PDB entry 5EZM | X-ray diffraction, 2.70 A resolution | chain A

== Chain A ==
Protein: 4-amino-4-deoxy-L-arabinose transferase or related glycosyltransferases of PMT family
From: Cupriavidus metallidurans (strain ATCC 43123 / DSM 2839 / NBRC 102507 / CH34)
Notes: EC 2.4.2.43
UniProtKB: Q1LDT6 (Q1LDT6_CUPMC); residue numbers follow UniProt; this construct covers 1-575
Amino-acid sequence (578 residues; row label = number of the first residue in the row; numbers below 1 keep their minus sign (Ser-2 is residue -2)):
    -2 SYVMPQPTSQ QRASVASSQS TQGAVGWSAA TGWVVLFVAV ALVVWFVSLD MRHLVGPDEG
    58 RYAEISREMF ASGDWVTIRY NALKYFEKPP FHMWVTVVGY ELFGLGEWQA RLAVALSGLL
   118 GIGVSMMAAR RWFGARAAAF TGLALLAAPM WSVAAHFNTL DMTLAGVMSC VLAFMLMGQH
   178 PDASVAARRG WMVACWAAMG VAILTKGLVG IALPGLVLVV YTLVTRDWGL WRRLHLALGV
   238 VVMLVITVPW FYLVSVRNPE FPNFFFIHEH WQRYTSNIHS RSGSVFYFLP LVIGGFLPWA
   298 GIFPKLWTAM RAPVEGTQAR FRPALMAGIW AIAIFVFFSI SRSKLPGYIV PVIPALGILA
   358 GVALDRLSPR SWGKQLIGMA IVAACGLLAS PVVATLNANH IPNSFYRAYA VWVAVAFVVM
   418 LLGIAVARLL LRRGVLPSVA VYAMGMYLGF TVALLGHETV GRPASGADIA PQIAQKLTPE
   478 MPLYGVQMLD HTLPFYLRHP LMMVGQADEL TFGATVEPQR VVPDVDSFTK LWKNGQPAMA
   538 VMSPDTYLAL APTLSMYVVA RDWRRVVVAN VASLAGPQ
Disordered / not traced: -2 to 24, 271-277, 310-316
Construct notes: expression tag (-2 to 0)
Bound ions: Zn2+: Glu84, His265, His267, Gln575
Small-molecule neighbours:
  - mono-trans, octa-cis decaprenyl-phosphate (DSL): Val168, Leu169, Met172, Cys192, Trp193, Met196, Ile208, Pro211, Gly212, Val214, Leu215, Trp228, Leu231, Met323, Trp327
  - MPG ([(Z)-octadec-9-enyl] (2R)-2,3-bis(oxidanyl)propanoate), molecule 1: Gly29, Trp30, Leu33
  - MPG, molecule 2: Gly29, Val32, Leu33
  - MPG, molecule 3: Trp30, Leu427, Pro434
  - MPG, molecule 4: Val31, Phe34, Val35, Ala38, Ile119, Ala136, Gly139, Leu140, Leu143, Pro434, Ala437
  - MPG, molecule 5: Val32, Val35, Ala36
  - MPG, molecule 6: Phe34, Val37, Val438, Met441, Leu445
  - MPG, molecule 7: Val35, Leu116, Ile119, Gly120, Met123
  - MPG, molecule 8: Val37, Val40, Val41
  - MPG, molecule 9: Val40, Phe43, Val44
  - MPG, molecule 10: Val41, Val44, Met48, Leu445, Thr448, Val449, Leu452
  - MPG, molecule 11: Phe43, Val44, Asp47, Trp105, Leu113
  - MPG, molecule 12: Val52, Val150, Phe154, Tyr406, Phe447, Ala450, Leu451, His454
  - MPG, molecule 13: Phe67, Trp72, Val95, Glu98
  - MPG, molecule 14: Trp72, Val73, Trp91, Val198, Leu201, Ile243, Pro246, Trp247, Leu250
  - MPG, molecule 15: Val92, Val95, Gly96, Leu109, Leu113
  - MPG, molecule 16: Leu113, Leu116, Leu117, Gly120, Val121
  - MPG, molecule 17: Leu117, Val164, Cys167, Phe171, Ala184, Gly187, Trp188, Ala191, Ala194, Ala195, Val198
  - MPG, molecule 18: Leu117, Val121, Phe171
  - MPG, molecule 19: Gly120, Met123, Met124, Arg127, Ala132, Ala135, Ala136
  - MPG, molecule 20: Pro146, Met147, Val150, Ala151, Gly291, Gly292, Leu294, Gly344, Val347, Phe447
  - MPG, molecule 21: Lys203, Leu205, Val206, Ala209, Phe334, Phe335, Tyr345
  - MPG, molecule 22: Leu205, Pro259, Asn260, Phe263, Ile264
  - MPG, molecule 23: Ala209, Leu213, Phe334
  - MPG, molecule 24: Val217, Val221, Trp304, Met307, Arg308, Leu322, Ile326, Ile329, Ala330, Val333
  - MPG, molecule 25: Thr244, Val245, Phe248, Tyr249, Ser252, Phe263
  - MPG, molecule 26: Val245, Pro246, Tyr249
  - MPG, molecule 27: Phe263, Ile264, Glu266
  - MPG, molecule 28: His265, Glu266, His267, Ser340
  - MPG, molecule 29: Gly280, Ser281, Phe283, Tyr284, Pro287
  - MPG, molecule 30: Tyr284, Pro287, Leu288, Gly291
  - MPG, molecule 31: Leu286, Val289, Ile290, Phe300, Ala328, Ile329, Phe332
  - MPG, molecule 32: Ile290, Ala297, Gly298, Phe300, Pro301
  - MPG, molecule 33: Gly298, Lys302, Lys371, Gln372, Gly375, Met376, Val379
  - MPG, molecule 34: Phe300, Leu303, Trp304, Met307, Ile329, Leu353, Leu356
  - MPG, molecule 35: Pro301, Trp304, Thr305
  - MPG, molecule 36: Ile337, Ser338, Arg339
  - MPG, molecule 37: Leu373, Ile374, Ala377, Leu418, Ile421, Ala422, Arg425
  - MPG, molecule 38: Tyr406, Val410, Phe414, Ala450
  - MPG, molecule 39: Trp409, Leu452, Gly453, Glu455, Thr456
  - MPG, molecule 40: Val416, Gly420, Val423, Val438, Met441, Gly442, Leu445
  - phosphocholine (PC): Phe83, Glu84, Lys203, Gly204, Leu205, Phe261, Phe262, Phe263, His265, His267
What the authors report for this chain:
  - Zn2+ coordination: Glu84, His265, His267
  - mutagenesis - E84A: abolished catalytic activity
  - catalytic residues: Asp55, Asp158 (proposed by the authors, not directly observed)

== In short ==
Chain A binds mono-trans, octa-cis decaprenyl-phosphate, 40 copies of compound MPG and phosphocholine. Glu84,
His265, His267 and Gln575 form the Zn2+ site. From the paper: catalytic residues Asp55 and Asp158; E84A
abolishes catalytic activity.
Chain A is 4-amino-4-deoxy-L-arabinose transferase or related glycosyltransferases of PMT family (Cupriavidus
metallidurans (strain ATCC 43123 / DSM 2839 / NBRC 102507 / CH34)); the structure, Crystal Structure of ArnT
from Cupriavidus metallidurans in the apo state, was determined by X-ray diffraction (same publication as
5F15).
